7N6W - chains A and C of the 3 polymer chains in the assembly; structure by electron microscopy, 4.70 A resolution (low resolution: residue-level contacts below are approximate; hydrogen-bond / salt-bridge calls are withheld).

[Chain A]
Molecule: Envelope glycoprotein gp160
From: Human immunodeficiency virus 1
Reference sequence: Q75760 (Q75760_9HIV1); aligned to UniProt positions 1-848 over residues 1-856 (the alignment contains insertions or deletions, so no single offset holds)
Amino-acid sequence (848 residues; numbered 1 to 856 plus 1 insertion-coded residue; 9 numbers in that range are skipped by the numbering (no residue carries them; nothing is unmodelled there); the number before each row is that of its first residue):
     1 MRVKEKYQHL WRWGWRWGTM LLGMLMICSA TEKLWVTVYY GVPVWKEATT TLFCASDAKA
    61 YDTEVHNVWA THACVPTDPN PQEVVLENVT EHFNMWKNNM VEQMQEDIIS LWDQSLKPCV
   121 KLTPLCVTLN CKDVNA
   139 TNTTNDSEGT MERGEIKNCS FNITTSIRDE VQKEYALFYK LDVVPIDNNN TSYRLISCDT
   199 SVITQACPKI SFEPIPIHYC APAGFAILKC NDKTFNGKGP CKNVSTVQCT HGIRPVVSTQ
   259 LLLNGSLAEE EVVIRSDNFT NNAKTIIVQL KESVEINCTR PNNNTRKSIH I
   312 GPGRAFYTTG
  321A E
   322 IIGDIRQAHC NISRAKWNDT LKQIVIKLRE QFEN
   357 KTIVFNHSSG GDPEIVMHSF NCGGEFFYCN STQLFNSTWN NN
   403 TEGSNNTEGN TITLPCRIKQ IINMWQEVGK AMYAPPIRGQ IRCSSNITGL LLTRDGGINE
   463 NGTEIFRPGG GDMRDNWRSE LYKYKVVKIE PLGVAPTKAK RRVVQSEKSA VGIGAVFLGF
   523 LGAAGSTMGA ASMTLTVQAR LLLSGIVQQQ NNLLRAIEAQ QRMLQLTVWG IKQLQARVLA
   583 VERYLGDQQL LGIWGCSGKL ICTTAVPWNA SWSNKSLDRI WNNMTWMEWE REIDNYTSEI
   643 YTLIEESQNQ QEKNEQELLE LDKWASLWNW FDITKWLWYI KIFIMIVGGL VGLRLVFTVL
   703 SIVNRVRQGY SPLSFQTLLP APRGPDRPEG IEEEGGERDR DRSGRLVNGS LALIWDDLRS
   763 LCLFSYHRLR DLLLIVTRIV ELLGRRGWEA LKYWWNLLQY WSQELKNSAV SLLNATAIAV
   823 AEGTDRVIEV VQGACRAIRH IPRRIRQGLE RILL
Unresolved in the structure: 1-31, 139-149, 403-411, 504-516, 664-856
Cystine bridges: Cys119-Cys205, Cys126-Cys196, Cys131-Cys157, Cys218-Cys247, Cys228-Cys239, Cys296-Cys331, Cys378-Cys445, Cys385-Cys418
Covalent attachments: N-acetylglucosamine (NAG) linked to Asn88, Asn135, Asn156, Asn160, Asn241, Asn262, Asn276, Asn295, Asn301, Asn332, Asn339, Asn362, Asn386, Asn392, Asn448, Asn637
Sequence notes: conflict Glu5 (Lys8 in Q75760), Lys6 (Ser9 in Q75760), His9 (Tyr12 in Q75760), 20 further conflict positions vs the reference (Q75760) not listed; insertion (15-18)
Ligand contacts: 83G (1-[(2R)-4-(benzenecarbonyl)-2-methylpiperazin-1-yl]-2-(4-methoxy-1H-pyrrolo[2,3-b]pyridin-3-yl)ethane-1,2-dione): Trp69, Ile108, Ile109, Trp112, Asp113, Leu116, Val255, Ser375, Phe382, Tyr384, Ile424, Asn425, Met426, Trp427, Gln428, Lys432, Ala433, Met434, Met475
From the paper describing this entry:
  - binding site for 83G: Trp112, Trp427
  - conformationally variable residues (loop rearrangement): Ser546 to Leu568
  - post-translational modification sites: Asn611, Asn637 (proposed by the authors, not directly observed)

[Chain C]
Molecule: Envelope glycoprotein gp160
From: Human immunodeficiency virus 1
Reference sequence: Q75760 (Q75760_9HIV1); aligned to UniProt positions 1-848 over residues 1-856 (the alignment contains insertions or deletions, so no single offset holds)
Amino-acid sequence (848 residues; row label = number of the first residue in the row; note: 9 numbers in that range are skipped by the numbering (no residue carries them; nothing is unmodelled there)):
     1 MRVKEKYQHL WRWGWRWGTM LLGMLMICSA TEKLWVTVYY GVPVWKEATT TLFCASDAKA
    61 YDTEVHNVWA THACVPTDPN PQEVVLENVT EHFNMWKNNM VEQMQEDIIS LWDQSLKPCV
   121 KLTPLCVTLN CKDVNA
   139 TNTTNDSEGT MERGEIKNCS FNITTSIRDE VQKEYALFYK LDVVPIDNNN TSYRLISCDT
   199 SVITQACPKI SFEPIPIHYC APAGFAILKC NDKTFNGKGP CKNVSTVQCT HGIRPVVSTQ
   259 LLLNGSLAEE EVVIRSDNFT NNAKTIIVQL KESVEINCTR PNNNTRKSIH I
   312 GPGRAFYTTG
  321A E
   322 IIGDIRQAHC NISRAKWNDT LKQIVIKLRE QFEN
   357 KTIVFNHSSG GDPEIVMHSF NCGGEFFYCN STQLFNSTWN N
   402 NTEGSNNTEG NTITLPCRIK QIINMWQEVG KAMYAPPIRG QIRCSSNITG LLLTRDGGIN
   462 ENGTEIFRPG GGDMRDNWRS ELYKYKVVKI EPLGVAPTKA KRRVVQSEKS AVGIGAVFLG
   522 FLGAAGSTMG AASMTLTVQA RLLLSGIVQQ QNNLLRAIEA QQRMLQLTVW GIKQLQARVL
   582 AVERYLGDQQ LLGIWGCSGK LICTTAVPWN ASWSNKSLDR IWNNMTWMEW EREIDNYTSE
   642 IYTLIEESQN QQEKNEQELL ELDKWASLWN WFDITKWLWY IKIFIMIVGG LVGLRLVFTV
   702 LSIVNRVRQG YSPLSFQTLL PAPRGPDRPE GIEEEGGERD RDRSGRLVNG SLALIWDDLR
   762 SLCLFSYHRL RDLLLIVTRI VELLGRRGWE ALKYWWNLLQ YWSQELKNSA VSLLNATAIA
   822 VAEGTDRVIE VVQGACRAIR HIPRRIRQGL ERILL
Unresolved in the structure: 1-30, 139-149, 402-411, 504-520, 662-856
Cystine bridges: Cys54-Cys74, Cys119-Cys205, Cys126-Cys196, Cys131-Cys157, Cys218-Cys247, Cys228-Cys239, Cys296-Cys331, Cys378-Cys445, Cys385-Cys418, Cys598-Cys604
Covalent attachments: N-acetylglucosamine (NAG) linked to Asn156, Asn160, Asn241, Asn262, Asn295, Asn301, Asn332, Asn355, Asn362, Asn386, Asn392, Asn448, Asn611, Asn625, Asn637
Sequence notes: conflict Glu5 (Lys8 in Q75760), Lys6 (Ser9 in Q75760), His9 (Tyr12 in Q75760), 20 further conflict positions vs the reference (Q75760) not listed; insertion (15-18)
Ligand contacts: 83G (1-[(2R)-4-(benzenecarbonyl)-2-methylpiperazin-1-yl]-2-(4-methoxy-1H-pyrrolo[2,3-b]pyridin-3-yl)ethane-1,2-dione): Ile109, Trp112, Asp113, Val254, Val255, Ser256, Glu370, Ser375, Asn377, Ile424, Asn425, Met426, Trp427, Lys432, Ala433, Met434
From the paper describing this entry:
  - binding site for 83G: Trp112, Trp427
  - post-translational modification sites: Asn611, Asn637 (proposed by the authors, not directly observed)

[How chain A and chain C interact]
Residue-residue contacts - 27 pairs, chain A then chain C:
  Thr49(A) with Gln563(C)
  Thr50(A) with Gln563(C)
  Thr51(A) with Gln563(C)
  Glu106(A) with Gln567(C)
  Thr123(A) with Ile165(C)
  Pro124(A) with Ile165(C)
  Cys126(A) with Ile165(C)
  Arg192(A) with Arg166(C)
  Cys196(A) with Pro313(C)
  Thr198(A) with Pro313(C); Gly314(C)
  Ser199(A) with Pro313(C)
  Val200(A) with Pro313(C)
  Gln577(A) with Gln562(C); Gln563(C); Leu566(C)
  Glu584(A) with Leu545(C); Ile559(C)
  Leu587(A) with Val583(C)
  Gly588(A) with Leu545(C)
  Gln591(A) with Arg542(C); Leu544(C); Leu545(C); Ser546(C)
  Leu592(A) with Ser546(C)
  Ile595(A) with Arg542(C)
  Glu662(A) with Gly531(C)
Also at the interface, not in a pair above, chain A (27 interface residues in all): Ala48, Gln103, Ser110, Val127, Ile573, Lys655, Gln658
Also at the interface, not in a pair above, chain C (27 interface residues in all): Asp167, Glu168, Met535, Ala541, Leu543, Glu560, Arg579, Tyr586, Leu587, Lys601, Leu602, Ile603

[In short]
The chain A/chain C interface involves 27 residues from each chain. Bound to chain A: compound 83G. Bound to
chain C: compound 83G. The paper reports a binding site for 83G at Trp112(A), Trp427(A) and Trp112(C) among
others; modification sites Asn611(A), Asn637(A) and Asn611(C) among others.
Chain A and chain C are both Envelope glycoprotein gp160 (Human immunodeficiency virus 1); the structure,
Structure of uncleaved HIV-1 JR-FL Env glycoprotein trimer in state U2 bound to small Molecule HIV-1 ..., was
determined by electron microscopy together with 7N6U from the same study.
